8BKF - chains AAA and DDD of the 4 polymer chains in the assembly; structure by X-ray diffraction, 1.22 A resolution.

# Chain AAA
Molecule: Isoaspartyl peptidase subunit alpha
From: Escherichia coli K-12
Reference sequence: P37595 (IAAA_ECOLI); residues 2-178 here = UniProt positions 2-178
Amino-acid sequence (178 residues; numbered 1 to 178; the number before each row is that of its first residue):
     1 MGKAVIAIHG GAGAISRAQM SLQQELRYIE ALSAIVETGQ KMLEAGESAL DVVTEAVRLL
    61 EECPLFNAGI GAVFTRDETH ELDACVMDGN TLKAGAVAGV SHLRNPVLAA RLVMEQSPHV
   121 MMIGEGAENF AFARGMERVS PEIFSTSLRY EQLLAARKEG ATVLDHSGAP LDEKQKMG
Unresolved in the structure: 1, 159-178
Construct notes: initiating methionine (1)
Metal / ion sites: Na+: Leu60, Glu61, Cys63, Phe66, Ala68, Ile70
Swiss-Prot annotation at these positions:
  - site: Gly178 (Cleavage)

# Chain DDD
Molecule: Isoaspartyl peptidase subunit beta
From: Escherichia coli K-12
Reference sequence: P37595 (IAAA_ECOLI); numbering as in UniProt (aligned over 179-321)
Amino-acid sequence (143 residues; numbered 179 to 321; the number before each row is that of its first residue):
   179 TVGAVALDLD GNLAAATSTG GTTNKLPGRV GDSPLVGAGC YANNASVAVS CTGTGEVFIR
   239 ALAAYDIAAL MDYGGLSLAE ACERVVMEKL PALGGSGGLI AIDHEGNVAL PFNTEGMYRA
   299 WGYAGDTPTT GIYREKGDTV ATQ
Unresolved in the structure: 314-321
Construct notes: engineered mutation Thr200 (Met in P37595)
Metal / ion sites: Mg2+: Asp188 (shared with 1 residue of chain BBB)
Swiss-Prot annotation at these positions:
  - active site: Thr179 (Nucleophile)
  - binding site (substrate): Arg207 to Asp210, Thr230 to Gly233
  - mutagenesis: Thr179 (T179A: Catalytically inactive)
From the paper describing this entry:
  - mutagenesis - M200T: unchanged stability
  - mutagenesis - M200T: unchanged catalytic activity on L-Asn
  - catalytic residues: Thr197, Thr230 (citing earlier work)

# Interface between chain AAA and chain DDD
Pairs across the interface (21):
  Met87(AAA) - Arg238(DDD)
  Thr91(AAA) - Arg238(DDD)  hydrogen bond (backbone-side chain)
  Leu92(AAA) - Arg238(DDD)  hydrogen bond (backbone-side chain)
  Lys93(AAA) - Arg238(DDD)
  Pro118(AAA) - Glu234(DDD)
  His119(AAA) - Leu204(DDD)
  His119(AAA) - Arg207(DDD)
  His119(AAA) - Glu234(DDD)  salt bridge
  Val120(AAA) - Glu234(DDD)
  Val120(AAA) - Ile237(DDD)  hydrophobic
  Val120(AAA) - Arg238(DDD)
  Met121(AAA) - Gly206(DDD)
  Met121(AAA) - Arg207(DDD)
  Met121(AAA) - Val208(DDD)  hydrogen bond (backbone-backbone)
  Met122(AAA) - Leu204(DDD)  hydrophobic
  Met122(AAA) - Pro205(DDD)
  Met122(AAA) - Gly206(DDD)
  Met122(AAA) - Arg207(DDD)
  Ile123(AAA) - Gly206(DDD)  hydrogen bond (backbone-backbone)
  Ile123(AAA) - Val208(DDD)  hydrophobic
  Gly126(AAA) - Pro205(DDD)
Also at the interface, not in a pair above, chain AAA (12 interface residues in all): Phe130
Also at the interface, not in a pair above, chain DDD (10 interface residues in all): Leu213, Leu271

# In short
12 residues of chain AAA and 10 residues of chain DDD are in contact; the contacts include 4 hydrogen bonds
and 1 salt bridge. Among the polar pairs are His119(AAA)-Glu234(DDD), Thr91(AAA)-Arg238(DDD) and
Leu92(AAA)-Arg238(DDD). From the paper: catalytic residues Thr197(DDD) and Thr230(DDD); M200T of chain DDD
leaves stability unchanged.
Here chain AAA is Isoaspartyl peptidase subunit alpha and chain DDD is Isoaspartyl peptidase subunit beta,
both from Escherichia coli K-12. Entry 8BKF (Structure of E. coli Class 2 L-asparaginase EcAIII, mutant M200T
(crystal M200T#o)) was determined by X-ray diffraction together with 8BI3, 8BP9, 8BQO, 8C0I and 8C23 from the
same study.
